Entry 4A4V (X-ray diffraction, 2.00 A resolution); this record covers chain A.

Chain A:
Name: Peroxisome proliferator-activated receptor gamma
Source organism: Homo sapiens
Notes: fragment: ligand binding domain, residues 195-477
UniProtKB: P37231 (PPARG_HUMAN); numbering as in UniProt (aligned over 195-477)
Sequence (287 residues; numbered 191 to 477; the number before each row is that of its first residue):
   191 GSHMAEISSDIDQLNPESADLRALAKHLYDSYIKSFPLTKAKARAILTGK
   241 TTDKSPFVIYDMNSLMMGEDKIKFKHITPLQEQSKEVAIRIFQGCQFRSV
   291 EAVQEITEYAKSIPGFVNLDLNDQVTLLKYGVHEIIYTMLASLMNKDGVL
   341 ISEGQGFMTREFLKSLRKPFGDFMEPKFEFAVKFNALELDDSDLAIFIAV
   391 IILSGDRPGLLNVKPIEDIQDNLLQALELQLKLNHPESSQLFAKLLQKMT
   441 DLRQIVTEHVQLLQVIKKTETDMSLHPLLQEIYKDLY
Unresolved in the structure: 191-202, 263-273
Differences from the reference sequence: expression tag (191-194)
Residues lining bound ligands: amorfrutin 2 (YFD): Leu-255, Glu-259, Ile-262, Arg-280, Ile-281, Gly-284, Cys-285, Arg-288, Ser-289, Leu-330, Val-339, Leu-340, Ile-341, Ser-342, Met-348, Leu-353, Phe-363, Met-364
UniProt features mapped onto this chain:
  - natural variant: Gln-314 (Q314P: In colon cancer)
From the paper describing this entry:
  - binding site for amorfrutin 2: Cys-285, Arg-288, Ile-341, Ser-342
  - conformationally variable residues (side-chain flip): Arg-288
  - specificity-determining residues: Arg-288 (by similarity / conservation)

Overview:
Ligands of chain A: amorfrutin 2. The paper reports a binding site for amorfrutin 2 at Cys-285, Arg-288 and
Ile-341 among others; the specificity determinant Arg-288.
Chain A is Peroxisome proliferator-activated receptor gamma (Homo sapiens); the structure, Ligand binding
domain of human PPAR gamma in complex with amorfrutin 2, was determined by X-ray diffraction (same publication
as 4A4W).
